8YLN - chains A and C of the 4 polymer chains in the assembly; structure by electron microscopy, 3.53 A resolution.

# Chain A
Protein: SIR2-like domain-containing protein
Source organism: Bacillus subtilis
Reference sequence: A0A162TTM4 (A0A162TTM4_BACIU); residues 1-1005 here = UniProt positions 1-1005
Chain sequence (1005 residues; numbered 1 to 1005; the number before each row is that of its first residue):
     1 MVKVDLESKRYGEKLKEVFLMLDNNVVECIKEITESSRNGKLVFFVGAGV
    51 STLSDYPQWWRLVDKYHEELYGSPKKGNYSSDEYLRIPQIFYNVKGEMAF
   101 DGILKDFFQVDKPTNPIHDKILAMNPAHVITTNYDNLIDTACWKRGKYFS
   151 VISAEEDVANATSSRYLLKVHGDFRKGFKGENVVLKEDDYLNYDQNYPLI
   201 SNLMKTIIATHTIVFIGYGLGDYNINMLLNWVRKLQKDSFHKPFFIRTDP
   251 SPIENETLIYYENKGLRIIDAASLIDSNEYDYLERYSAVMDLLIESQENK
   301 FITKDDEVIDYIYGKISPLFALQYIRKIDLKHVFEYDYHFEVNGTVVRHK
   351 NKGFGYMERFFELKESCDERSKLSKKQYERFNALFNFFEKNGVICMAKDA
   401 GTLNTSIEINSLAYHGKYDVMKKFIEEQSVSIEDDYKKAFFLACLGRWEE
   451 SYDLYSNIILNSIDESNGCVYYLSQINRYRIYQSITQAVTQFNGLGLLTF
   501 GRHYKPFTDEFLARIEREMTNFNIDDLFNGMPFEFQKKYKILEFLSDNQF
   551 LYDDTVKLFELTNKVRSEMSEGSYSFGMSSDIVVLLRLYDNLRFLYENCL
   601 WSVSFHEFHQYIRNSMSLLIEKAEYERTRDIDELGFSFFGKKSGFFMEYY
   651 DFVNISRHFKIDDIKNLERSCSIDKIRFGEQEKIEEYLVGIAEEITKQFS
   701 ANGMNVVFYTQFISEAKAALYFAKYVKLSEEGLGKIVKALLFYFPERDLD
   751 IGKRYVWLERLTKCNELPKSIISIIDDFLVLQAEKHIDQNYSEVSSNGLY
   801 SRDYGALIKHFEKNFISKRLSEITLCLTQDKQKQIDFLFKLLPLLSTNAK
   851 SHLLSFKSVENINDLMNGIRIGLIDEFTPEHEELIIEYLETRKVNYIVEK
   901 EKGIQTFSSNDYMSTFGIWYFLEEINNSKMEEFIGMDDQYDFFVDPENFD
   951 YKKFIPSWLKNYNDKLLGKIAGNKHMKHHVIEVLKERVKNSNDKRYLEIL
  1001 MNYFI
Not modelled in the structure: 1-303
Construct notes: conflict Ser643 (Leu in A0A162TTM4)

# Chain C
Protein: Bacillus phage SPR Tube protein
Source organism: Bacillus phage SPR
Reference sequence: A0A162TY69 (A0A162TY69_BACIU); residue numbers follow UniProt; this construct covers 1-264
Chain sequence (264 residues; each row starts with the number of its first residue):
     1 MKTVIQDTADVYFKRKSDGKLVFTAEAQTASFSQAISEEKLRGGIGNKPL
    51 YILKSEKEINLTVKNAFFDLEWLAMTQGETIQEETKVKVFDREHGLIVDD
   101 TNKVTLKGKPVSDVTFYNKKGLTYKIAVSTDGTYTIPTAFAAAKDKLTAV
   151 YQIEKVGRRLAIKASKFSERYEVEYRTIAYNPDTEEVYSDIYIQFPNVSP
   201 SGEFEMSLENGNALAPEIKFEALADTDTDEMAVVIEASRDENTAAPVEDT
   251 TGSTQSSDLGGTTE
Not modelled in the structure: 1-2, 77-167, 239-264

# How chain A and chain C interact
Contacting residue pairs - 92 pairs, chain A then chain C:
  Trp448(A) - Met206(C)  hydrophobic
  Arg480(A) - Asn210(C)  hydrogen bond
  Gln483(A) - Asn210(C)  hydrogen bond
  Ser484(A) - Leu208(C)
  Gln487(A) - Ser207(C)  hydrogen bond (side chain-backbone)
  Gln487(A) - Leu208(C)
  Gln487(A) - Glu209(C)
  Ala488(A) - Met206(C)  hydrophobic
  Gln491(A) - Phe204(C)
  Gln491(A) - Glu205(C)
  Leu495(A) - Glu205(C)
  Leu495(A) - Ile218(C)  hydrophobic
  Leu497(A) - Trp72(C)  hydrophobic
  Leu497(A) - Thr76(C)
  Leu498(A) - Phe13(C)  hydrophobic
  Leu498(A) - Phe68(C)  hydrophobic
  Leu498(A) - Tyr171(C)  hydrophobic
  Leu498(A) - Pro200(C)  hydrophobic
  Thr499(A) - Pro200(C)
  Thr499(A) - Glu205(C)
  Gly501(A) - Thr76(C)
  Asn548(A) - Asn210(C)
  Phe605(A) - Leu208(C)
  Phe605(A) - Asn210(C)
  His606(A) - Glu209(C)  salt bridge
  Glu607(A) - Glu209(C)
  Glu607(A) - Asn210(C)  hydrogen bond
  Lys660(A) - Glu203(C)  salt bridge
  Ile661(A) - Glu203(C)
  Thr710(A) - Met206(C)
  Lys724(A) - Lys40(C)
  Tyr755(A) - Glu39(C)  hydrogen bond
  Val756(A) - Ser37(C)
  Glu759(A) - Glu39(C)
  Glu759(A) - Lys40(C)  hydrogen bond (side chain-backbone)
  Arg760(A) - Lys40(C)
  Glu793(A) - Asp225(C)
  Glu793(A) - Thr226(C)  hydrogen bond
  Val794(A) - Leu223(C)  hydrophobic
  Ser795(A) - Ala224(C)  hydrogen bond (backbone-backbone)
  Ser796(A) - Glu221(C)  hydrogen bond
  Ser796(A) - Leu223(C)
  Asn797(A) - Glu56(C)
  Asn797(A) - Glu58(C)
  Gly798(A) - Glu38(C)
  Leu799(A) - Glu38(C)
  Tyr800(A) - Asp225(C)  hydrogen bond (side chain-backbone)
  Tyr800(A) - Thr226(C)  hydrogen bond (side chain-backbone)
  Arg802(A) - Ile45(C)
  Arg802(A) - Lys54(C)
  Asp803(A) - Glu38(C)
  Asp803(A) - Glu39(C)
  Asp803(A) - Lys54(C)  salt bridge
  Ala806(A) - Glu39(C)
  Leu807(A) - Glu39(C)  hydrogen bond (backbone-side chain)
  Asn863(A) - Asp227(C)  hydrogen bond
  Ile869(A) - Leu50(C)
  Arg870(A) - Ile45(C)
  Ile874(A) - Leu50(C)
  Asp875(A) - Pro49(C)
  Asp875(A) - Leu50(C)
  Lys902(A) - Ile235(C)
  Gly903(A) - Val234(C)
  Gly903(A) - Ile235(C)
  Gly903(A) - Glu236(C)
  Ile904(A) - Val234(C)
  Gln905(A) - Val233(C)
  Gln905(A) - Val234(C)
  Phe907(A) - Glu230(C)
  Phe907(A) - Ala232(C)
  Phe907(A) - Val233(C)  hydrophobic
  Phe907(A) - Val234(C)  hydrophobic
  Ser908(A) - Thr228(C)
  Ser908(A) - Asp229(C)
  Ser908(A) - Glu230(C)
  Asp911(A) - Leu53(C)
  Asp911(A) - Asp229(C)
  Tyr912(A) - Thr226(C)
  Tyr912(A) - Asp227(C)  hydrogen bond (side chain-backbone)
  Tyr912(A) - Asp229(C)
  Thr915(A) - Tyr51(C)
  Ile918(A) - Tyr51(C)  hydrophobic
  Trp919(A) - Tyr51(C)  hydrogen bond (side chain-backbone)
  Leu922(A) - Tyr51(C)  hydrophobic
  Glu924(A) - Pro49(C)
  Ser957(A) - Gln34(C)  hydrogen bond
  Asn961(A) - Gln34(C)  hydrogen bond
  Asn961(A) - Ala35(C)
  Asn961(A) - Ile36(C)  hydrogen bond (side chain-backbone)
  Asn963(A) - Tyr51(C)
  Lys965(A) - Tyr51(C)
  Leu966(A) - Tyr51(C)  hydrogen bond (backbone-side chain)
Other interface residues (no listed pair), chain A (65 interface residues in all): Gly494, Ser604, Arg747, Lys763, Met866, Ser914
Other interface residues (no listed pair), chain C (51 interface residues in all): Phe23, Ile52, Ser55, Arg170, Gly202, Gly211, Ala222

# In short
65 residues of chain A face 51 of chain C across their interface; the contacts include 19 hydrogen bonds and 3
salt bridges. Among the polar pairs are His606(A)-Glu209(C), Lys660(A)-Glu203(C) and Asp803(A)-Lys54(C).
Here chain A is SIR2-like domain-containing protein (Bacillus subtilis) and chain C is Bacillus phage SPR Tube
protein (Bacillus phage SPR). Entry 8YLN (The structure of DSR2-Tail tube complex) was determined by electron
microscopy (same publication as 8YKF, 8YL5, 8YLT, 8Z18 and 8ZTR).
